6NKW - chains T and A of the 4 polymer chains in the assembly; structure by X-ray diffraction, 1.98 A resolution.

# Chain T
Molecule: 16-nt DNA strand
Notes: EC 2.7.7.7
Sequence (16 nucleotides; each row starts with the number of its first residue):
     1 CCGAACAAGCATCAGC

# Chain A
Protein: DNA polymerase beta
From: Homo sapiens
Notes: EC 2.7.7.7, 4.2.99.-
UniProt: P06746 (DPOLB_HUMAN); residue numbers follow UniProt; this construct covers 1-335
Chain sequence (335 residues; each row starts with the number of its first residue):
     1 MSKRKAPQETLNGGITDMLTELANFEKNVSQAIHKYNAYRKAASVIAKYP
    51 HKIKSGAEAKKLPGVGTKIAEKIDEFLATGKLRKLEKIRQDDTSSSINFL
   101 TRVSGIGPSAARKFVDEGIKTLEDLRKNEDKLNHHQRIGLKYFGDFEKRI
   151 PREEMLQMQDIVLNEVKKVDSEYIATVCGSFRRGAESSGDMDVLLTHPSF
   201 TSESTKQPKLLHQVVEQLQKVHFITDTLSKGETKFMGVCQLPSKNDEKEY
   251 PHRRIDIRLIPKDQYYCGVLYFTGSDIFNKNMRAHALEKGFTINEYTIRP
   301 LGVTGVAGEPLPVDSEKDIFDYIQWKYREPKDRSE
Unresolved in the structure: 1-9
Ion coordination: Na+ site 1: Lys-60, Leu-62, Val-65 (shared with 1 residue of chain D); Na+ site 2: Thr-101, Val-103, Ile-106 (shared with 1 residue of chain P); Mg2+: Asp-190, Asp-192 (together with GGH); Na+ site 3: Asp-190, Asp-192, Asp-256 (together with GGH)
Small-molecule neighbours: GGH (2'-deoxy-5'-O-(hydroxy{[hydroxy(phosphonomethyl)phosphoryl]oxy}phosphoryl)guanosine): Arg-149, Gly-179, Ser-180, Arg-183, Ser-188, Gly-189, Asp-190, Asp-192, Tyr-271, Phe-272, Thr-273, Gly-274, Ser-275, Asp-276, Asn-279, Arg-283
UniProt features mapped onto this chain:
  - region: Arg-183 to Asp-192 (DNA-binding)
  - active site: Lys-72 (Nucleophile)
  - binding site (K(+)): Lys-60, Leu-62, Val-65, Thr-101, Val-103, Ile-106
  - binding site (Na(+)): Lys-60, Leu-62, Val-65, Thr-101, Val-103, Ile-106
  - binding site (dATP): Arg-149, Ser-180, Arg-183, Gly-189, Asp-190
  - binding site (dCTP): Arg-149, Ser-180, Arg-183, Gly-189, Asp-190
  - binding site (dGTP): Arg-149, Ser-180, Arg-183, Gly-189, Asp-190, Asp-192
  - binding site (dTTP): Arg-149, Ser-180, Arg-183, Gly-189, Asp-190
  - binding site (Mg(2+)): Asp-190, Asp-192, Asp-256
  - modified residue: Lys-72 (N6-acetyllysine), Arg-83 (Omega-N-methylarginine), Arg-152 (Omega-N-methylarginine)
  - cross-link (Glycyl lysine isopeptide (Lys-Gly)): Lys-41 (interchain with G-Cter in ubiquitin), Lys-61 (interchain with G-Cter in ubiquitin), Lys-81 (interchain with G-Cter in ubiquitin)

# How chain T and chain A interact
Residue-residue contacts - 26 pairs, chain T then chain A:
  DA5(T) with His-34(A), stacking on the base; Leu-287(A), phosphate contact
  DC6(T) with Lys-280(A), salt bridge to the phosphate; Arg-283(A), hydrogen bond to the base; Ala-284(A), sugar contact; Leu-287(A), phosphate contact
  DA7(T) with Arg-283(A), hydrogen bond to the sugar; Leu-287(A), phosphate contact; Thr-292(A), hydrogen bond to the phosphate; Ile-293(A), sugar contact; Asn-294(A), phosphate contact
  DA8(T) with Asn-294(A), hydrogen bond to the phosphate; Glu-295(A), sugar contact
  DG9(T) with Thr-233(A), hydrogen bond to the phosphate; Lys-234(A), hydrogen bond to the base; Arg-258(A), sugar contact; Tyr-296(A), hydrogen bond to the phosphate
  DC10(T) with Ser-229(A), phosphate contact; Lys-230(A), hydrogen bond to the phosphate; Gly-231(A), phosphate contact; Glu-232(A), hydrogen bond to the phosphate; Thr-233(A), hydrogen bond to the phosphate; Lys-234(A), hydrogen bond to the phosphate
  DA11(T) with Ser-229(A), phosphate contact; Lys-230(A), hydrogen bond to the phosphate
  DT12(T) with Asn-133(A), phosphate contact
Interface residues without a listed pair, chain A (21 interface residues in all): Asn-37, His-134, Arg-299

# Summary
The interface between chain T and chain A involves 8 residues on one side and 21 on the other; the contacts
include 12 hydrogen bonds, 1 salt bridge and 1 aromatic stacking contact. Among the polar pairs are
DC6(T)/Arg-283(A), DG9(T)/Lys-234(A) and DA7(T)/Arg-283(A).
Here chain T is a 16-nt DNA strand and chain A is DNA polymerase beta (Homo sapiens). Entry 6NKW (Ternary
complex crystal structure of DNA polymerase Beta with "hot-spot sequence" with beta-gamma-methylene dGTP) was
determined by X-ray diffraction, deposited together with 6NKR, 6NKS, 6NKT, 6NKU, 6NKV, 6NKX and 3 further
entries.
